PDB entry 7A3N | X-ray diffraction, 2.10 A resolution | chains A and H of the 3 polymer chains in the assembly

[Chain A]
Protein: Core protein
Source organism: Zika virus
Notes: EC 3.4.21.91, 3.6.1.15, 3.6.4.13
UniProtKB: A0A1U9YHM2 (A0A1U9YHM2_ZIKV); residues 1-409 here correspond to UniProt positions 291-699 (UniProt number = residue number + 290)
Sequence (414 residues; numbered 1 to 414; the number before each row is that of its first residue):
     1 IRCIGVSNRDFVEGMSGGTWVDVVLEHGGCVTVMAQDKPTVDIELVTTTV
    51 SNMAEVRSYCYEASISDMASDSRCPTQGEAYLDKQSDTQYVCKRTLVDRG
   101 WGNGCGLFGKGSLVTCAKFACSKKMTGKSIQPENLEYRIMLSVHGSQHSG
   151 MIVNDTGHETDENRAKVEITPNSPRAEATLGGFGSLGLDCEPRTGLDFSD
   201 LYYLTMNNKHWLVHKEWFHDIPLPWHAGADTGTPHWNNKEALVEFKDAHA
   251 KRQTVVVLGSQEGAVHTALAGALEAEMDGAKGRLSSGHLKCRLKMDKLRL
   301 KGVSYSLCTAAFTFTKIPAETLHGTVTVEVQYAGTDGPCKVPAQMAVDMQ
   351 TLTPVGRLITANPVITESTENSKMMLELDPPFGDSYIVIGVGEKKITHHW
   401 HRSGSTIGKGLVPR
Disordered / not traced: 153-160, 404-414
Differences from the reference sequence: expression tag (410-414)
Disulfide bonds: Cys3-Cys30, Cys60-Cys121, Cys74-Cys105, Cys92-Cys116, Cys190-Cys291, Cys308-Cys339
Ion coordination: Ca2+: Asp83, Asp230, Thr231, Thr233

[Chain H]
Protein: EDE1 C10 Fab
Source organism: Homo sapiens
Notes: antibody fragment or engineered binder
Sequence (268 residues; row label = number of the first residue in the row; a row labelled like 82A-82C holds insertion residues (82A, then the next letters in order)):
     1 EVQLVESGAEVKKPGASVKVSCKASGYTFTSYAMHWVRQAPGQRLEWMGW
    51 IN
   52A A
    53 GNGNTKYSQKFQDRVTITRDTSASTAYMEL
82A-82C SSL
    83 RSEDTAIYYCARDKVDDY
100A-100K GDYWFPTLWYF
   101 DYWGQGTLVTVSSASTKGPSVFPLAPSSKSTSGGTAALGCLVKDYFPEPV
   151 TVSWNSGALTSGVHTFPAVLQSSGLYSLSSVVTVPSSSLGTQTYICNVNH
   201 KPSNTKVDKRVEPKSCLEDDDDKAGWSHPQFEKGGGSGGGSGGGSWSHPQ
   251 FEK
Disordered / not traced: 126-134, 214-253
Disulfide bonds: Cys22-Cys92, Cys140-Cys196

[Chain A / chain H interface]
Pairs across the interface - 11 pairs, chain A then chain H:
  Arg2(A) - Asp99(H)  salt bridge
  Arg2(A) - Tyr100(H)
  Glu44(A) - Tyr100(H)  hydrogen bond
  Val46(A) - Tyr100(H)
  Gly150(A) - Leu100H(H)
  Gly150(A) - Trp100I(H)
  Met151(A) - Trp100I(H)
  Ile152(A) - Trp100I(H)
  Ile152(A) - Asp101(H)
  Arg164(A) - Asp99(H)  salt bridge
  Arg283(A) - Tyr100(H)  hydrogen bond (side chain-backbone)
Interface residues without a listed pair, chain A (12 interface residues in all): Thr47, Met140, Ser149, Asp278
Interface residues without a listed pair, chain H (7 interface residues in all): Gly53, Gly100A

[In short]
12 residues of chain A face 7 of chain H across their interface, with 2 hydrogen bonds and 2 salt bridges.
Polar contacts include Arg2(A)-Asp99(H), Arg164(A)-Asp99(H) and Glu44(A)-Tyr100(H). Asp83(A), Asp230(A),
Thr231(A) and Thr233(A) form the Ca2+ site.
Chain A is Core protein (Zika virus) and chain H is EDE1 C10 Fab (Homo sapiens); the structure, Crystal
structure of Zika virus envelope glycoprotein in complex with the Fab fragment of the broadly ..., was
determined by X-ray diffraction (same publication as 7A3O, 7A3P, 7A3Q and 7A3U).
